PDB entry 8RHX | X-ray diffraction, 1.48 A resolution | chains A and C of the 4 polymer chains in the assembly

Chain A (and C):
Name: Pteridine reductase
From: Trypanosoma brucei brucei
Notes: chain C of this document is another copy of the same molecule, construct and numbering; everything in this record applies to it too
UniProtKB: O76290 (O76290_TRYBB); numbering as in UniProt (aligned over 1-268)
Chain sequence (289 residues; numbered -20 to 268; the number before each row is that of its first residue; numbers below 1 keep their minus sign (Met-20 is residue -20)):
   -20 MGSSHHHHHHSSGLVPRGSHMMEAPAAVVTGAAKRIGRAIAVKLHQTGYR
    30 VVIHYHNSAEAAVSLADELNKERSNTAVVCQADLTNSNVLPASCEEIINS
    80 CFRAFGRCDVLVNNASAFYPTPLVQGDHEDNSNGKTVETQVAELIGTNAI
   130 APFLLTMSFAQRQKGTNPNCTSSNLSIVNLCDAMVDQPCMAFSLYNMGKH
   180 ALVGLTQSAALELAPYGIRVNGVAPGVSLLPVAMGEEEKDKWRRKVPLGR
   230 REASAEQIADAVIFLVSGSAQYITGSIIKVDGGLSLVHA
Unresolved in the structure: -20 to 1, 105-112, 144-151 (chain C: -20 to 1, 105-113, 143-151)
Sequence notes: initiating methionine (-20); expression tag (-19 to 0)
Small-molecule neighbours:
  - A1H0T (1-[4,6-bis(chloranyl)-1H-benzimidazol-2-yl]guanidine): Ser95, Ala96, Phe97, Asp161, Met163, Tyr174, Gly205, Val206, Leu208, Leu209, Pro210, Trp221
  - NADPH (NDP; NADPH dihydro-nicotinamide-adenine-dinucleotide phosphate): Gly10, Arg14, Ile15, Gly16, His33, Tyr34, His35, Asn36, Ser37, Ala61, Asp62, Leu63, Thr64, Asn93, Ala94, Ser95, Ala96, Thr126, Leu159, Cys160, Asp161, Tyr174, Lys178, Pro204, Gly205, Val206, Ser207, Leu208

Interface between chain A and chain C:
Pairs across the interface (78; chain A residue first):
  Asn65(A) - Asn65(C)
  Asn67(A) - Glu117(C)
  Pro70(A) - Val116(C)  hydrophobic
  Pro70(A) - Glu117(C)
  Pro101(A) - Met136(C)
  Pro101(A) - Glu191(C)
  Leu102(A) - Phe132(C)  hydrophobic
  Leu102(A) - Met136(C)
  Leu102(A) - Gln140(C)
  Leu102(A) - Ala188(C)  hydrophobic
  Leu102(A) - Glu191(C)  hydrogen bond (backbone-side chain)
  Val103(A) - Ala139(C)  hydrophobic
  Val103(A) - Gln140(C)
  Val103(A) - Tyr195(C)
  Gln104(A) - Gln140(C)  hydrogen bond (backbone-side chain)
  Val116(A) - Pro70(C)  hydrophobic
  Val116(A) - Phe132(C)  hydrophobic
  Val116(A) - Leu133(C)  hydrophobic
  Val116(A) - Met136(C)  hydrophobic
  Glu117(A) - Asn67(C)
  Glu117(A) - Pro70(C)
  Val120(A) - Ile129(C)  hydrophobic
  Ala128(A) - Met176(C)
  Ile129(A) - Val120(C)  hydrophobic
  Phe132(A) - Leu102(C)  hydrophobic
  Phe132(A) - Val116(C)  hydrophobic
  Phe132(A) - Ser172(C)
  Phe132(A) - Leu173(C)  hydrophobic
  Phe132(A) - Met176(C)  hydrophobic
  Leu133(A) - Val116(C)  hydrophobic
  Met136(A) - Pro101(C)
  Met136(A) - Leu102(C)
  Met136(A) - Gln104(C)
  Met136(A) - Val116(C)  hydrophobic
  Ala139(A) - Val103(C)  hydrophobic
  Gln140(A) - Leu102(C)
  Gln140(A) - Val103(C)
  Gln140(A) - Gln104(C)  hydrogen bond (side chain-backbone)
  Lys143(A) - Val103(C)
  Val164(A) - Gln186(C)  hydrogen bond (backbone-side chain)
  Asp165(A) - Gln186(C)  hydrogen bond
  Pro167(A) - Ser187(C)
  Pro167(A) - Leu190(C)
  Met169(A) - Leu190(C)
  Met169(A) - Glu191(C)
  Ala170(A) - Glu191(C)
  Ser172(A) - Phe132(C)
  Ser172(A) - Ser187(C)
  Ser172(A) - Glu191(C)
  Leu173(A) - Phe132(C)  hydrophobic
  Asn175(A) - Gly183(C)
  Asn175(A) - Ser187(C)  hydrogen bond
  Met176(A) - Ala128(C)
  Met176(A) - Phe132(C)  hydrophobic
  Met176(A) - Ala180(C)
  Met176(A) - Leu184(C)
  His179(A) - His179(C)
  His179(A) - Gly183(C)
  His179(A) - Gln186(C)  hydrogen bond
  Ala180(A) - Met176(C)
  Gly183(A) - Asn175(C)
  Gly183(A) - His179(C)
  Leu184(A) - Met176(C)
  Gln186(A) - Val164(C)
  Gln186(A) - Asp165(C)  hydrogen bond
  Gln186(A) - His179(C)
  Ser187(A) - Pro167(C)
  Ser187(A) - Ser172(C)
  Ser187(A) - Asn175(C)  hydrogen bond
  Ala188(A) - Leu102(C)  hydrophobic
  Leu190(A) - Pro167(C)
  Leu190(A) - Met169(C)
  Glu191(A) - Pro101(C)
  Glu191(A) - Leu102(C)  hydrogen bond (side chain-backbone)
  Glu191(A) - Met169(C)
  Glu191(A) - Ala170(C)
  Glu191(A) - Ser172(C)
  Leu192(A) - Leu102(C)  hydrophobic
Other interface residues (no listed pair), chain A (42 interface residues in all): Ile124, Thr135, Cys168, Phe171, Val182
Other interface residues (no listed pair), chain C (42 interface residues in all): Ile124, Thr135, Cys168, Phe171, Val182, Leu192

Overview:
The chain A/chain C interface involves 42 residues from each chain, with 10 hydrogen bonds. Among the polar
pairs are Leu102(A)-Glu191(C), Gln104(A)-Gln140(C) and Val164(A)-Gln186(C). Chain A binds NADPH and compound
A1H0T.
Both chains are Pteridine reductase (Trypanosoma brucei brucei). Entry 8RHX (Crystal Structure of Trypanosoma
brucei PTR1 in complex with the cofactor and inhibitor P32) was determined by X-ray diffraction (same
publication as 8RHT, 8RHU, 8RHV, 8RHW and 8RHY).
